Entry 8IOD (electron microscopy, 2.59 A resolution); this record covers chains B and G of the 6 polymer chains in the assembly.

Chain B:
Molecule: Guanine nucleotide-binding protein G(I)/G(S)/G(T) subunit beta-1, HiBiT
Organism: Homo sapiens
UniProtKB: P62873 (GBB1_HUMAN); numbering as in UniProt (aligned over 2-340)
Amino-acid sequence (371 residues; numbered -4 to 366; the number before each row is that of its first residue; numbers below 1 keep their minus sign (Met-4 is residue -4)):
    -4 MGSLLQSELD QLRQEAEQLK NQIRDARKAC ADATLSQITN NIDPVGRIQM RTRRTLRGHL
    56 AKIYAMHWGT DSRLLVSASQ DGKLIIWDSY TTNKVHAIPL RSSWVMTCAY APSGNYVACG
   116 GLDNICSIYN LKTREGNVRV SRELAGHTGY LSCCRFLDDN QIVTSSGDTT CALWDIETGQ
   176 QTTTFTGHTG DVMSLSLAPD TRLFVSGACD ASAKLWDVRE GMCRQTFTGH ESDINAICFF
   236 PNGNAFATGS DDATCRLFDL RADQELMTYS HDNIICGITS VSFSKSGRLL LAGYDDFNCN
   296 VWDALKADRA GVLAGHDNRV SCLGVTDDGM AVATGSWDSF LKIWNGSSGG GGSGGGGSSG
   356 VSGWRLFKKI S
Not modelled in the structure: -4 to 4, 28-31, 343-366
Differences from the reference sequence: initiating methionine (-4); expression tag (-3 to 1); linker (341-355)
UniProt features mapped onto this chain:
  - modified residue: Ser2 (N-acetylserine), His266 (Phosphohistidine)
  - natural variant: Leu30 (L30F: In MRD42; uncertain significance), Arg52 (R52G: In MRD42), Gly64 (G64V: In MRD42), Asp76 (D76E: In MRD42; D76G: In MRD42), Gly77 (G77S: In MRD42), Lys78 (K78R: In MRD42), Ile80 (I80N: In MRD42; I80T: In MRD42), His91 (H91R: In MRD42; uncertain significance), Ala92 (A92T: In MRD42), Pro94 (P94S: In MRD42), Leu95 (L95P: In MRD42), Arg96 (R96L: In MRD42), 5 further natural variant entries in UniProt

Chain G:
Molecule: Guanine nucleotide-binding protein G(I)/G(S)/G(O) subunit gamma-2
Organism: Bos taurus
UniProtKB: P63212 (GBG2_BOVIN); numbering as in UniProt (aligned over 1-71)
Amino-acid sequence (71 residues; each row starts with the number of its first residue):
     1 MASNNTASIA QARKLVEQLK MEANIDRIKV SKAAADLMAY CEAHAKEDPL LTPVPASENP
    61 FREKKFFCAI L
Not modelled in the structure: 1-10, 63-71
UniProt features mapped onto this chain:
  - modified residue: Ala2 (N-acetylalanine), Cys68 (Cysteine methyl ester)
  - lipidation: Cys68 (S-geranylgeranyl cysteine)

How chain B and chain G interact:
Contacting residue pairs - 79 pairs, chain B then chain G:
  Leu7(B) with Ala12(G), hydrophobic
  Ala11(B) with Leu19(G)
  Leu14(B) with Leu19(G), hydrophobic; Lys20(G); Ala23(G), hydrophobic
  Lys15(B) with Leu19(G)
  Gln17(B) with Ala23(G)
  Ile18(B) with Leu19(G), hydrophobic; Ala23(G), hydrophobic
  Arg22(B) with Arg27(G)
  Cys25(B) with Lys29(G), hydrogen bond; Val30(G)
  Asp27(B) with Lys29(G); Val30(G); Ser31(G), hydrogen bond (side chain-backbone)
  Gln32(B) with Ala34(G)
  Met45(B) with Leu50(G), hydrophobic
  Arg48(B) with Phe61(G); Arg62(G)
  Arg49(B) with Pro60(G), hydrogen bond (side chain-backbone); Phe61(G); Arg62(G)
  Ser84(B) with Phe61(G)
  Tyr85(B) with Pro60(G), hydrophobic; Phe61(G), hydrophobic
  Cys218(B) with Gln18(G)
  Arg219(B) with Glu22(G)
  Gln220(B) with Glu22(G)
  Thr221(B) with Glu22(G)
  Phe235(B) with Leu37(G), hydrophobic; Tyr40(G), hydrophobic; Cys41(G), hydrophobic
  Pro236(B) with Tyr40(G)
  Asn237(B) with Tyr40(G)
  Asn239(B) with Asp36(G), hydrogen bond
  Leu252(B) with Leu37(G), hydrophobic
  Asp254(B) with Ala33(G); Leu37(G)
  Arg256(B) with Arg27(G); Ile28(G), hydrogen bond (backbone-backbone); Asp36(G)
  Ala257(B) with Ile28(G); Val30(G), hydrophobic
  Asp258(B) with Glu22(G); Arg27(G), salt bridge
  Gln259(B) with Val30(G)
  Leu261(B) with Val30(G), hydrophobic; Ala33(G), hydrophobic; Leu37(G), hydrophobic
  Ser279(B) with Asp48(G), hydrogen bond
  Lys280(B) with Glu47(G), salt bridge; Asp48(G)
  Ser281(B) with Tyr40(G); Cys41(G), hydrogen bond (side chain-backbone); His44(G); Ala45(G); Asp48(G), hydrogen bond (backbone-side chain)
  Gly282(B) with Cys41(G)
  Arg283(B) with Leu51(G)
  Leu300(B) with Met38(G), hydrophobic; Cys41(G), hydrophobic
  Asp323(B) with Glu47(G); Pro49(G)
  Gly324(B) with Pro49(G); Leu50(G)
  Met325(B) with Pro49(G); Leu50(G); Glu58(G); Asn59(G); Pro60(G); Phe61(G), hydrophobic
  Ala326(B) with Phe61(G), hydrophobic
  Ile338(B) with Phe61(G), hydrophobic
  Asn340(B) with Leu50(G); Asn59(G), hydrogen bond; Phe61(G)
  Gly341(B) with Leu50(G); Pro53(G)
  Ser342(B) with Pro53(G)
Also at the interface, not in a pair above, chain B (53 interface residues in all): Glu10, Ala24, Ala26, Ile37, Ile43, Ser67, Ala240, Leu284, Val327
Also at the interface, not in a pair above, chain G (35 interface residues in all): Val16, Ile25, Ala43, Val54

Overview:
Chain B and chain G form an interface of 53 and 35 residues respectively; the contacts include 9 hydrogen
bonds and 2 salt bridges. Polar contacts include Asp258(B)-Arg27(G), Lys280(B)-Glu47(G) and Cys25(B)-Lys29(G).
Here chain B is Guanine nucleotide-binding protein G(I)/G(S)/G(T) subunit beta-1, HiBiT (Homo sapiens) and
chain G is Guanine nucleotide-binding protein G(I)/G(S)/G(O) subunit gamma-2 (Bos taurus). Entry 8IOD (Cryo-EM
structure of the PG-901-bound human melanocortin receptor 5 (MC5R)-Gs complex) was determined by electron
microscopy, deposited together with 8INR and 8IOC.
